PDB entry 9CQZ | electron microscopy, 2.19 A resolution | chains C and D of the 4 polymer chains in the assembly

== Chain C ==
Protein: Nitrogenase molybdenum-iron protein alpha chain
From: Azotobacter vinelandii
Notes: EC 1.18.6.1
Reference sequence: P07328 (NIFD_AZOVI); numbering as in UniProt (aligned over 1-492)
Chain sequence (492 residues; each row starts with the number of its first residue):
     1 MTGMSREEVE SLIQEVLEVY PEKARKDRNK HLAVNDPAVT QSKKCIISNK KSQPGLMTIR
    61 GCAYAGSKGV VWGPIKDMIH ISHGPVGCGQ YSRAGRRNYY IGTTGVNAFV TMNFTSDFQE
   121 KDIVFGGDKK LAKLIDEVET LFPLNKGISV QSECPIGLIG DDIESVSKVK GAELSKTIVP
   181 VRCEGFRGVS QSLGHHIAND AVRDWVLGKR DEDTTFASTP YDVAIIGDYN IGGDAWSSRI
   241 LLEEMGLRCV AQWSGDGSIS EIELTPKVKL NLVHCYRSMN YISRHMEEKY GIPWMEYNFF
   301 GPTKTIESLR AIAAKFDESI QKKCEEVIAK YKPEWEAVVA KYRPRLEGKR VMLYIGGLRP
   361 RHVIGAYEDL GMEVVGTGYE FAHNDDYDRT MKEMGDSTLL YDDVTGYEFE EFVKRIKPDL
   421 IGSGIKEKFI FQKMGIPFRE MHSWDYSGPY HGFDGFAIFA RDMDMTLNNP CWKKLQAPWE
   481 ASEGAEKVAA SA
Unresolved in the structure: 1-3, 481-492
Bound ions: fe(8)-S(7) cluster Fe: C62, C88, C154 (shared with C70(D), C95(D), C153(D), S188(D) of chain D); Fe ion near C275 (its only coordinating residue here)
Residues lining bound ligands:
  - fe(8)-S(7) cluster (CLF): C62, Y64, P85, G87, C88, Y91, E153, C154, G185
  - 3-hydroxy-3-carboxy-adipic acid (HCA): A65, G95, R96, Q191, G424, I425, K426, H442
  - ICS (iron-sulfur-molybdenum cluster with interstitial carbon): V70, R96, H195, Y229, I231, C275, R277, S278, I355, G356, G357, L358, R359, P360, F381, M441, H442
UniProt features mapped onto this chain:
  - binding site ([8Fe-7S] cluster): C62, C88, C154
  - binding site ([7Fe-Mo-9S-C-homocitryl] cluster): C275, H442
  - mutagenesis: H195 (H195Q: No nitrogenase activity)

== Chain D ==
Protein: Nitrogenase molybdenum-iron protein beta chain
From: Azotobacter vinelandii
Notes: EC 1.18.6.1
Reference sequence: P07329 (NIFK_AZOVI); residues 1-523 here = UniProt positions 1-523
Chain sequence (523 residues; each row starts with the number of its first residue):
     1 MSQQVDKIKA SYPLFLDQDY KDMLAKKRDG FEEKYPQDKI DEVFQWTTTK EYQELNFQRE
    61 ALTVNPAKAC QPLGAVLCAL GFEKTMPYVH GSQGCVAYFR SYFNRHFREP VSCVSDSMTE
   121 DAAVFGGQQN MKDGLQNCKA TYKPDMIAVS TTCMAEVIGD DLNAFINNSK KEGFIPDEFP
   181 VPFAHTPSFV GSHVTGWDNM FEGIARYFTL KSMDDKVVGS NKKINIVPGF ETYLGNFRVI
   241 KRMLSEMGVG YSLLSDPEEV LDTPADGQFR MYAGGTTQEE MKDAPNALNT VLLQPWHLEK
   301 TKKFVEGTWK HEVPKLNIPM GLDWTDEFLM KVSEISGQPI PASLTKERGR LVDMMTDSHT
   361 WLHGKRFALW GDPDFVMGLV KFLLELGCEP VHILCHNGNK RWKKAVDAIL AASPYGKNAT
   421 VYIGKDLWHL RSLVFTDKPD FMIGNSYGKF IQRDTLHKGK EFEVPLIRIG FPIFDRHHLH
   481 RSTTLGYEGA MQILTTLVNS ILERLDEETR GMQATDYNHD LVR
Unresolved in the structure: 1
Bound ions: fe(8)-S(7) cluster Fe: C70, C95, C153, S188 (shared with C62(C), C88(C), C154(C) of chain C); Fe ion site 1: R108, E109 (shared with 2 residues of chain B); Fe ion site 2: D353, D357 (shared with 2 residues of chain B)
Residues lining bound ligands: fe(8)-S(7) cluster (CLF): C70, P72, S92, G94, C95, Y98, F99, T152, C153, S188
UniProt features mapped onto this chain:
  - binding site ([8Fe-7S] cluster): C70, C95, C153, S188

== Chain C / chain D interface ==
Pairs across the interface (185):
  Y20(C) with T141(D)
  P21(C) with N137(D); A140(D), hydrophobic
  K23(C) with D133(D), salt bridge
  A24(C) with N137(D)
  K51(C) with T119(D); D121(D), salt bridge
  S52(C) with Q93(D), hydrogen bond; S117(D)
  P54(C) with S115(D); D116(D); N130(D); G134(D); N137(D), hydrogen bond (backbone-side chain)
  G55(C) with S115(D), hydrogen bond (backbone-backbone); D116(D); G134(D); C138(D); Y142(D)
  L56(C) with N137(D); T141(D); Y142(D), hydrogen bond (backbone-side chain)
  M57(C) with M86(D), hydrophobic; R100(D); C113(D); V114(D), hydrophobic; Y142(D)
  T58(C) with Q93(D); R100(D)
  R60(C) with Q93(D); A97(D)
  G61(C) with Q93(D), hydrogen bond (backbone-side chain)
  C62(C) with G94(D)
  A65(C) with Y98(D)
  K76(C) with E32(D), salt bridge
  P85(C) with S188(D)
  V86(C) with P66(D), hydrophobic; A69(D)
  Q90(C) with P66(D), hydrogen bond (side chain-backbone); K68(D), hydrogen bond (side chain-backbone); Y102(D); Y447(D), hydrogen bond (backbone-side chain)
  Y91(C) with A69(D); C70(D), hydrogen bond; L73(D); Y98(D), hydrophobic; F99(D), hydrophobic; Y102(D), hydrophobic
  S92(C) with Y98(D)
  R93(C) with N65(D), hydrogen bond; Y447(D); F450(D)
  G95(C) with R105(D), hydrogen bond (backbone-side chain)
  Y99(C) with S11(D)
  T103(C) with I40(D)
  T104(C) with R453(D), hydrogen bond
  G105(C) with W428(D)
  V106(C) with I40(D); V43(D), hydrophobic; F44(D), hydrophobic
  N107(C) with K34(D)
  M112(C) with V64(D), hydrophobic; N65(D); W428(D), hydrophobic
  N113(C) with T63(D); V64(D); N65(D), hydrogen bond (backbone-backbone); P66(D)
  F114(C) with T63(D); V64(D), hydrophobic
  T115(C) with T63(D), hydrogen bond (backbone-backbone)
  S116(C) with A61(D)
  D117(C) with T63(D); K68(D), salt bridge
  F118(C) with F189(D)
  Q119(C) with F189(D)
  E120(C) with F189(D), hydrogen bond (backbone-backbone)
  I123(C) with F189(D), hydrophobic
  K130(C) with A61(D)
  K133(C) with E60(D), salt bridge; A61(D)
  L134(C) with A61(D); L62(D), hydrophobic
  E137(C) with R59(D); E60(D), hydrogen bond (side chain-backbone); A61(D), hydrogen bond (side chain-backbone); L62(D), hydrogen bond (side chain-backbone)
  V138(C) with L62(D), hydrophobic
  T140(C) with W46(D)
  L141(C) with Y52(D), hydrogen bond (backbone-side chain); N56(D); R59(D)
  F142(C) with W428(D), hydrophobic
  P143(C) with W46(D)
  L144(C) with Y35(D); K39(D); V43(D), hydrophobic
  K146(C) with E32(D); E33(D), salt bridge
  P155(C) with C153(D)
  L158(C) with A123(D), hydrophobic; M154(D), hydrophobic; V157(D), hydrophobic; I158(D), hydrophobic
  I159(C) with V157(D), hydrophobic
  F186(C) with S92(D); T119(D); E120(D), hydrogen bond (backbone-backbone); M154(D), hydrophobic
  R187(C) with E120(D), salt bridge
  G188(C) with T119(D)
  V189(C) with Q93(D), hydrogen bond (backbone-side chain)
  R210(C) with E33(D), salt bridge
  G232(C) with S11(D); F15(D)
  G233(C) with F15(D)
  W236(C) with F15(D), hydrophobic; Y20(D); M23(D); L24(D)
  S237(C) with Y20(D)
  R239(C) with M23(D); K27(D); F31(D)
  I240(C) with D19(D); Y20(D), hydrophobic; M23(D), hydrogen bond (backbone-side chain)
  R248(C) with F31(D)
  C249(C) with F31(D)
  V250(C) with F31(D)
  Q252(C) with K27(D)
  D256(C) with K27(D), salt bridge
  S258(C) with F31(D); E32(D)
  S260(C) with F31(D), hydrogen bond (side chain-backbone); E32(D); E33(D)
  E261(C) with K27(D), salt bridge; F31(D); E32(D)
  E334(C) with S2(D), hydrogen bond; Q3(D)
  A337(C) with V5(D)
  V338(C) with V5(D)
  K341(C) with V5(D)
  Y342(C) with I8(D)
  G406(C) with Y142(D)
  Y407(C) with T141(D); Y142(D)
  E410(C) with F269(D)
  I425(C) with S101(D); N104(D)
  K426(C) with A97(D); R100(D); S101(D); N104(D)
  F429(C) with N104(D); R108(D); E109(D); P110(D)
  I430(C) with P110(D), hydrophobic; F269(D), hydrophobic
  K433(C) with E109(D), salt bridge; P110(D); T263(D), hydrogen bond (side chain-backbone); D266(D); G267(D), hydrogen bond (backbone-backbone); Q268(D), hydrogen bond (backbone-backbone)
  M434(C) with G267(D); F269(D), hydrophobic
  G448(C) with A10(D); S11(D), hydrogen bond (backbone-backbone)
  P449(C) with F15(D), hydrophobic
  D454(C) with S2(D), hydrogen bond (side chain-backbone); Q3(D), hydrogen bond (backbone-side chain); L14(D); Y20(D), hydrogen bond
  A457(C) with I8(D)
  I458(C) with Q3(D); I8(D), hydrophobic; K9(D)
  R461(C) with I8(D)
  L475(C) with A265(D); D266(D); G267(D)
Also at the interface, not in a pair above, chain C (112 interface residues in all): V19, Q53, I59, Y64, I81, G87, C88, A94, I101, G102, T111, C154, G185, S190, F216, L264, K330, Y331, T405
Also at the interface, not in a pair above, chain D (98 interface residues in all): L55, Q58, A67, S112, M118, Q136, V190, P264, M271, H396, D454, H457

== In short ==
The interface between chain C and chain D involves 112 residues on one side and 98 on the other, with 31
hydrogen bonds and 11 salt bridges. Among the polar pairs are K23(C)-D133(D), K51(C)-D121(D) and
K76(C)-E32(D).
Chain C is Nitrogenase molybdenum-iron protein alpha chain and chain D is Nitrogenase molybdenum-iron protein
beta chain, both from Azotobacter vinelandii; the structure, Azotobacter vinelandii Reduced MoFeP (C1
symmetry) obtained using the SPT Labtech chameleon of 20 mM sodium ..., was determined by electron microscopy,
deposited together with 9CQM, 9CQN, 9CQO, 9CQP, 9CQQ, 9CQR and 12 further entries.
